3T34 - chains A and B; structure by X-ray diffraction, 2.40 A resolution.

Chain A (and B):
Molecule: Dynamin-related protein 1A, LINKER, Dynamin-related protein 1A
Source organism: Arabidopsis thaliana
Notes: chain B of this document is another copy of the same molecule, construct and numbering; everything in this record applies to it too
UniProtKB: P42697 (DRP1A_ARATH); residue numbers follow UniProt; this construct covers 1-325, 579-606
Sequence (360 residues; numbered 1 to 606; 246 numbers in that range are skipped by the numbering (no residue carries them; nothing is unmodelled there); the number before each row is that of its first residue):
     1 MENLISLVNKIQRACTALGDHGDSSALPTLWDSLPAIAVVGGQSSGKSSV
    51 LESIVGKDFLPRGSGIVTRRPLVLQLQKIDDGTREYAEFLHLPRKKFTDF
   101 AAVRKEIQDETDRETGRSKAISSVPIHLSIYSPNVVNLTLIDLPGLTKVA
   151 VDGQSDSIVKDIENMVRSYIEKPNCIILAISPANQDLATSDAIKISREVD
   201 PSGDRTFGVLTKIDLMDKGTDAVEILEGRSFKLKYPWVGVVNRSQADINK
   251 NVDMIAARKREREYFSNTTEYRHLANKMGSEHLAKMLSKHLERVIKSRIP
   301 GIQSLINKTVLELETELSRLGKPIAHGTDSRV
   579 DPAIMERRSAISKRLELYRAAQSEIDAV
Disordered / not traced: 1, 28-31, 317-332, 579-582 (chain B: 28, 316-332, 579)
Bound ions: Na+: Ser-44, Gly-63, Gly-65 (together with GDP); Mg2+: Ser-48, Thr-68 (together with GDP)
Ligand contacts:
  - tetrafluoroaluminate (ALF): Gly-42, Gln-43, Ser-44, Lys-47, Ser-48, Gly-65, Ile-66, Val-67, Thr-68, Leu-143, Pro-144, Gly-145
  - GDP (guanosine-5'-diphosphate): Gly-42, Ser-44, Ser-45, Gly-46, Lys-47, Ser-48, Ser-49, Pro-61, Arg-62, Gly-63, Ser-64, Thr-68, Thr-211, Lys-212, Asp-214, Leu-215, Val-240, Val-241, Asn-242, Arg-243, Ser-244, Gln-245, Ile-248
From the paper describing this entry:
  - self-association interface (contacts with another copy of this molecule); pairs are residue here / residue on that copy: Gly-65/Asp-186, Asn-184, Asp-217, Lys-218
  - binding site for GDP: Asp-217
  - mutagenesis - D186A: unchanged catalytic activity
  - mutagenesis - D217A: decreased catalytic activity

How chain A and chain B interact:
Pairs across the interface (52; chain A residue first):
  Gln-43(A) with Asp-186(B), hydrogen bond; Thr-189(B)
  Ser-44(A) with Asp-186(B), hydrogen bond
  Ser-64(A) with Asp-186(B)
  Gly-65(A) with Asp-186(B), hydrogen bond (backbone-side chain)
  Leu-146(A) with Thr-189(B)
  Thr-147(A) with Ala-188(B)
  Lys-148(A) with Lys-148(B); Ala-188(B), hydrogen bond (backbone-backbone); Thr-189(B), hydrogen bond (side chain-backbone); Asp-191(B), salt bridge; Lys-194(B)
  Val-149(A) with Leu-187(B); Ala-188(B), hydrogen bond (backbone-backbone); Ser-190(B); Phe-231(B), hydrophobic
  Ala-150(A) with Phe-231(B)
  Val-151(A) with Ser-230(B); Phe-231(B), hydrophobic
  Asn-184(A) with Asn-184(B), hydrogen bond (side chain-backbone)
  Asp-186(A) with Gln-43(B), hydrogen bond; Ser-44(B), hydrogen bond; Gly-65(B)
  Leu-187(A) with Val-149(B)
  Ala-188(A) with Gln-43(B); Thr-147(B); Lys-148(B), hydrogen bond (backbone-backbone); Val-149(B), hydrogen bond (backbone-backbone)
  Thr-189(A) with Gln-43(B); Lys-148(B), hydrogen bond (backbone-side chain)
  Asp-191(A) with Lys-148(B), salt bridge
  Ile-193(A) with Val-149(B), hydrophobic
  Lys-194(A) with Lys-148(B); Val-149(B)
  Leu-215(A) with Asp-217(B)
  Asp-217(A) with Leu-215(B); Ser-244(B); Gln-245(B), hydrogen bond (side chain-backbone)
  Lys-218(A) with Gln-245(B); Ala-246(B), hydrogen bond (backbone-backbone)
  Gly-219(A) with Gln-245(B); Ala-246(B)
  Thr-220(A) with Ser-64(B); Gln-245(B)
  Phe-231(A) with Ala-150(B)
  Ser-244(A) with Asp-217(B)
  Gln-245(A) with Asp-217(B), hydrogen bond (backbone-side chain); Lys-218(B); Gly-219(B); Thr-220(B)
  Ala-246(A) with Lys-218(B), hydrogen bond (backbone-backbone); Gly-219(B)
Also at the interface, not in a pair above, chain A (29 interface residues in all): Ser-190, Asn-249
Also at the interface, not in a pair above, chain B (30 interface residues in all): Leu-146, Val-151, Ile-193, Asn-249

Overview:
The interface between chain A and chain B involves 29 residues on one side and 30 on the other, with 16
hydrogen bonds and 2 salt bridges. Polar pairs include Lys-148(A)/Asp-191(B), Gln-43(A)/Asp-186(B) and
Ser-44(A)/Asp-186(B). Chain A binds GDP and tetrafluoroaluminate. The paper reports a binding site for GDP at
Asp-217(A); D217A of chain A reduces catalytic activity.
Chain A and chain B are both Dynamin-related protein 1A, LINKER, Dynamin-related protein 1A (Arabidopsis
thaliana); the structure, Arabidopsis thaliana dynamin-related protein 1A (AtDRP1A) in prefission state, was
determined by X-ray diffraction (same publication as 3T35).
